PDB entry 6Q2Y | X-ray diffraction, 1.00 A resolution | chain A

# Chain A
Protein: Metallo-beta-lactamase type 2
Organism: Klebsiella pneumoniae
Notes: EC 3.5.2.6
UniProt: C7C422 (BLAN1_KLEPN); residue numbers follow UniProt; this construct covers 27-270
Sequence (244 residues; numbered 27 to 270; the number before each row is that of its first residue):
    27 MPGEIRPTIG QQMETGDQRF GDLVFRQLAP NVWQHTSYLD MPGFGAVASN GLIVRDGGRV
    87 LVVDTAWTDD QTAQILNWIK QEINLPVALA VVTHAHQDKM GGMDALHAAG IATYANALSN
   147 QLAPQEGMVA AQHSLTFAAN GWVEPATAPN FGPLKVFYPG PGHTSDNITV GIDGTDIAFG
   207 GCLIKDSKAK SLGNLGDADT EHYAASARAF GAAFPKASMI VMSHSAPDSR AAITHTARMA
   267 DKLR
Disordered / not traced: 27-39
Metal / ion sites: Ca2+ site 1: Asp-95, Asp-130; Zn2+ site 1: His-120, His-122, His-189 (together with HCQ); Zn2+ site 2: Asp-124, Cys-208, His-250 (together with HCQ); Ca2+ site 2: Glu-152, Asp-223 (shared with 1 residue of chain B); Ca2+ site 3: Glu-227 (shared with 2 residues of chain B)
Small-molecule neighbours: HCQ ([5-(aminomethyl)-1-benzothiophen-2-yl]-tris(oxidanyl)boranuide): Leu-65, Met-67, Trp-93, His-120, His-122, Gln-123, Asp-124, His-189, Cys-208, Asn-220, His-250
Swiss-Prot annotation at these positions:
  - binding site (Zn(2+)): His-120, His-122, Asp-124, His-189, Cys-208, His-250
  - binding site (substrate): Lys-211, Asn-220
From the paper describing this entry:
  - Zn2+ coordination: His-120, His-122, Asp-124, His-189, Cys-208, His-250
  - binding site for HCQ: Leu-65, Met-67, Trp-93, Lys-211, Asn-220
  - conformationally variable residues (loop rearrangement): Ser-63 to Ala-74

# Summary
Ligands of chain A: compound HCQ. Asp-95 and Asp-130 coordinate Ca2+ site 1. His-120, His-122 and His-189 form
the Zn2+ site 1. UniProt lists 6 Zn2+-binding residues and substrate-binding residues Lys-211 and Asn-220. The
paper reports a binding site for HCQ at Leu-65, Met-67 and Trp-93 among others; Zn2+ coordination by His-120,
His-122 and Asp-124 among others.
Chain A is Metallo-beta-lactamase type 2 (Klebsiella pneumoniae); the structure, Crystal structure of NDM-1
beta-lactamase in complex with broad spectrum boronic inhibitor cpd3, was determined by X-ray diffraction
together with 6IBV, 6IBS, 6Q30 and 6Q35 from the same study.
